Entry 5JCO (electron microscopy, 4.00 A resolution); this record covers chains L and G of the 12 polymer chains in the assembly.

Chain L:
Protein: Tubulin beta-3 chain
Organism: Homo sapiens
Reference sequence: Q13509 (TBB3_HUMAN); numbering as in UniProt (aligned over 1-426)
Sequence (426 residues; each row starts with the number of its first residue):
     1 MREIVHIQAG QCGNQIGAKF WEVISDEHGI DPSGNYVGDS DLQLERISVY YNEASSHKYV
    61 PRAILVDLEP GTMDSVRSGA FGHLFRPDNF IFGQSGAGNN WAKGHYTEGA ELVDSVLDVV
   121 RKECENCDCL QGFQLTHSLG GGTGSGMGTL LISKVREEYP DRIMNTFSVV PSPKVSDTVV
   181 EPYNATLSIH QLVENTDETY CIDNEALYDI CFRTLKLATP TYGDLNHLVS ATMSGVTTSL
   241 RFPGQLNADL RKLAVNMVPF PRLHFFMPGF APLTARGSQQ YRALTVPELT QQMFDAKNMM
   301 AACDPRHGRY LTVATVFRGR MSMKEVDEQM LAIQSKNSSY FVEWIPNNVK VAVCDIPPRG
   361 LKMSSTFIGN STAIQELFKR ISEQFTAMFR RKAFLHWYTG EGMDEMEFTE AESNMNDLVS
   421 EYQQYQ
Residues lining bound ligands:
  - phosphomethylphosphonic acid guanylate ester (G2P): Gly10, Gln11, Cys12, Gln15, Ile16, Asp67, Glu69, Ala97, Gly98, Asn99, Ser138, Gly140, Gly141, Gly142, Thr143, Gly144, Val169, Asp177, Thr178, Glu181, Asn204, Tyr222, Asn226
  - GTP (guanosine-5'-triphosphate): Gln245, Leu246, Lys252, Met323
Curated features (UniProtKB/Swiss-Prot):
  - motif: Met1 to Ile4 (MREI motif)
  - binding site (GDP): Gly10, Gln11, Cys12, Gln15, Asn99, Ser138, Gly142, Thr143, Gly144, Asp177, Asn204, Tyr222, Asn226
  - binding site (GTP): Gln11, Glu69, Ser138, Gly142, Thr143, Gly144, Asn204, Asn226
  - binding site (Mg(2+)): Glu69
  - modified residue: Ser172 (Phosphoserine)
  - natural variant: Arg62 (R62Q: In CFEOM3A), Thr178 (T178M: In CDCBM1), Glu205 (E205K: In CDCBM1), Arg262 (R262C: In CFEOM3A; R262H: In CFEOM3A), Ala302 (A302T: In CFEOM3A; A302V: In CDCBM1), Met323 (M323V: In CDCBM1), Arg380 (R380C: In CFEOM3A), Glu410 (E410K: In CFEOM3A), Asp417 (D417H: In CFEOM3A; D417N: In CFEOM3A)

Chain G:
Protein: Tubulin alpha-1A chain
Organism: Homo sapiens
Reference sequence: Q71U36 (TBA1A_HUMAN); numbering as in UniProt (aligned over 1-437)
Sequence (437 residues; row label = number of the first residue in the row):
     1 MRECISIHVG QAGVQIGNAC WELYCLEHGI QPDGQMPSDK TIGGGDDSFN TFFSETGAGK
    61 HVPRAVFVDL EPTVIDEVRT GTYRQLFHPE QLITGKEDAA NNYARGHYTI GKEIIDLVLD
   121 RIRKLADQCT GLQGFLVFHS FGGGTGSGFT SLLMERLSVD YGKKSKLEFS IYPAPQVSTA
   181 VVEPYNSILT THTTLEHSDC AFMVDNEAIY DICRRNLDIE RPTYTNLNRL IGQIVSSITA
   241 SLRFDGALNV DLTEFQTNLV PYPRIHFPLA TYAPVISAEK AYHEQLSVAE ITNACFEPAN
   301 QMVKCDPRHG KYMACCLLYR GDVVPKDVNA AIATIKTKRT IQFVDWCPTG FKVGINYQPP
   361 TVVPGGDLAK VQRAVCMLSN TTAIAEAWAR LDHKFDLMYA KRAFVHWYVG EGMEEGEFSE
   421 AREDMAALEK DYEEVGV
Not modelled in the structure: 38-46
Residues lining bound ligands: GTP (guanosine-5'-triphosphate): Val9, Gly10, Gln11, Ala12, Gln15, Asp69, Glu71, Asp98, Ala99, Ala100, Asn101, Ser140, Gly142, Gly143, Gly144, Thr145, Gly146, Ile171, Thr179, Glu183, Asn206, Tyr224, Asn228, Ile231
Curated features (UniProtKB/Swiss-Prot):
  - active site: Glu254
  - binding site (GTP): Gln11, Glu71, Ser140, Gly144, Thr145, Thr179, Asn206, Asn228
  - binding site (Mg(2+)): Glu71
  - modified residue: Lys40 (N6-acetyllysine), Tyr282 (3'-nitrotyrosine)
  - natural variant: Ile188 (I188L: In LIS3), Pro263 (P263T: In LIS3), Arg264 (R264C: In LIS3), Leu286 (L286F: In LIS3), Arg402 (R402C: In LIS3; R402H: In LIS3; R402L: In LIS3), Ser419 (S419L: In LIS3)

Interface between chain L and chain G:
Pairs across the interface (54):
  Gln11(L) - Ala247(G)
  Gln11(L) - Leu248(G)
  Gln11(L) - Asn249(G)
  Glu69(L) - Asp251(G)
  Gly71(L) - Arg2(G)
  Gln94(L) - Met1(G)
  Gln94(L) - Thr130(G)  hydrogen bond
  Gly98(L) - Thr253(G)
  Gly98(L) - Glu254(G)
  Gly98(L) - Thr257(G)  hydrogen bond (backbone-side chain)
  Asn99(L) - Glu254(G)  hydrogen bond
  Asn99(L) - Thr257(G)
  Asn99(L) - Lys352(G)
  Lys103(L) - Thr253(G)
  Pro173(L) - Thr349(G)
  Lys174(L) - Lys336(G)  hydrogen bond (backbone-side chain)
  Val175(L) - Asn329(G)
  Ser176(L) - Thr349(G)
  Ser176(L) - Phe351(G)
  Asp177(L) - Leu248(G)
  Asp177(L) - Lys352(G)
  Asp177(L) - Val353(G)
  Thr178(L) - Lys352(G)
  Val179(L) - Cys347(G)  hydrophobic
  Val179(L) - Thr349(G)
  Val180(L) - Asn258(G)
  Tyr208(L) - Pro325(G)
  Tyr208(L) - Lys326(G)
  Tyr208(L) - Asn329(G)
  Phe212(L) - Lys326(G)
  Leu217(L) - Lys326(G)
  Ala218(L) - Lys326(G)  hydrogen bond (backbone-side chain)
  Thr219(L) - Val324(G)
  Pro220(L) - Pro325(G)
  Pro220(L) - Lys326(G)
  Gln384(L) - Pro348(G)
  Gln384(L) - Thr349(G)
  Ala387(L) - Trp346(G)
  Met388(L) - Trp346(G)
  Met388(L) - Cys347(G)  hydrophobic
  Met388(L) - Pro348(G)
  Arg391(L) - Tyr262(G)  hydrogen bond (backbone-side chain)
  Arg391(L) - Trp346(G)
  Arg391(L) - Val435(G)
  Ala393(L) - Pro261(G)
  Ala393(L) - Trp346(G)  hydrophobic
  Phe394(L) - Thr257(G)
  Phe394(L) - Val260(G)
  Phe394(L) - Pro261(G)  hydrogen bond (backbone-backbone)
  His396(L) - Val260(G)
  His396(L) - Pro261(G)
  Trp397(L) - Gln256(G)  hydrogen bond (side chain-backbone)
  Trp397(L) - Thr257(G)
  Trp397(L) - Val260(G)  hydrogen bond (side chain-backbone)
Interface residues without a listed pair, chain L (34 interface residues in all): Pro70, Ser95, Gly96, Ala97, Lys392
Interface residues without a listed pair, chain G (34 interface residues in all): Gly131, Leu259, Pro263, Ile332, Gly350, Val437

Overview:
The chain L/chain G interface involves 34 residues from each chain; the contacts include 9 hydrogen bonds.
Polar pairs include Gln94(L)-Thr130(G), Gly98(L)-Thr257(G) and Asn99(L)-Glu254(G). Ligands of chain L: GTP and
phosphomethylphosphonic acid guanylate ester. Chain G binds GTP.
Chain L is Tubulin beta-3 chain and chain G is Tubulin alpha-1A chain, both from Homo sapiens; the structure,
Structure and dynamics of single-isoform recombinant neuronal human tubulin, was determined by electron
microscopy.
